PDB entry 7SPX | X-ray diffraction, 0.97 A resolution | chain A

Chain A:
Molecule: Photoactive yellow protein
From: Halorhodospira halophila
UniProt: P16113 (PYP_HALHA); residues 1-125 here = UniProt positions 1-125
Chain sequence (125 residues; each row starts with the number of its first residue):
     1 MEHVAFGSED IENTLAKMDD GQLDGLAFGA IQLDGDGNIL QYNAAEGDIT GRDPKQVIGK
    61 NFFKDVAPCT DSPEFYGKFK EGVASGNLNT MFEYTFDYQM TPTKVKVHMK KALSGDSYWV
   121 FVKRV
Disordered / not traced: 1
Glycans and other covalent adducts: 4'-hydroxycinnamic acid (HC4) linked to Cys69
Modified residues: Phe28 (2-cyano-L-phenylalanine; 9IJ)
Ligand contacts: 4'-hydroxycinnamic acid (HC4): Ile31, Tyr42, Glu46, Thr50, Arg52, Phe62, Val66, Ala67, Pro68, Thr70, Phe96, Asp97, Tyr98, Met100
Swiss-Prot annotation at these positions:
  - modified residue: Cys69 (S-(4-hydroxycinnamyl)cysteine)

Summary:
Covalently linked 4'-hydroxycinnamic acid: at Cys69.
Chain A is Photoactive yellow protein (Halorhodospira halophila); the structure, Crystal structure of
photoactive yellow protein (PYP); F28oCNF construct, was determined by X-ray diffraction, deposited together
with 7SPV and 7SPW.
